Entry 6IED (X-ray diffraction, 3.00 A resolution); this record covers chain A.

Chain A:
Molecule: Heme A synthase
Organism: Bacillus subtilis (strain 168)
Notes: EC 1.3.-.-
Reference sequence: P12946 (CTAA_BACSU); residues 1-303 here = UniProt positions 1-303
Chain sequence (309 residues; each row starts with the number of its first residue; numbers below 1 keep their minus sign (His-5 is residue -5)):
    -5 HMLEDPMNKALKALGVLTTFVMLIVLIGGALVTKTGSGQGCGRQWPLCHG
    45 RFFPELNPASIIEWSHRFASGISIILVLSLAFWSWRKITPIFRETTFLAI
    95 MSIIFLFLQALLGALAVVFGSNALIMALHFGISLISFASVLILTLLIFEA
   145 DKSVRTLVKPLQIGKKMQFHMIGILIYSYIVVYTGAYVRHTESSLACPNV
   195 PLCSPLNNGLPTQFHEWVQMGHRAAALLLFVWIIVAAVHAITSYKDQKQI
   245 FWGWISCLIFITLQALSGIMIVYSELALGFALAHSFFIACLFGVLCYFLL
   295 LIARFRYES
Disulfides: Cys35-Cys42, Cys191-Cys197
Construct notes: expression tag (-5 to 0)
Ion coordination: Cu ion: Met-4, Glu-2, Asp145, His209; heme Fe: His216, His278
Small-molecule neighbours: heme (HEM): Arg37, Phe124, Val175, Val176, Gly179, Ala180, Val182, Arg183, Ser188, Val194, Gln213, His216, Arg217, Ala220, Leu223, Ile255, Gln258, Ala259, Gly262, Ile263, Ile265, Val266, Leu270, His278, Ser279, Ile282
From the paper describing this entry:
  - catalytic residues: Glu57 (proposed by the authors, not directly observed)

In short:
Ligands of chain A: heme. The Cu ion site is built by Met-4, Glu-2, Asp145 and His209. His216 and His278
coordinate a heme Fe ion. From the paper: the catalytic residue Glu57.
Chain A is Heme A synthase (Bacillus subtilis (strain 168)); the structure, Crystal structure of heme A
synthase from Bacillus subtilis, was determined by X-ray diffraction.
